PDB entry 7VAK | electron microscopy, 4.70 A resolution (low resolution: residue-level contacts below are approximate; hydrogen-bond / salt-bridge calls are withheld) | chains A and D of the 12 polymer chains in the assembly

Chain A:
Molecule: V-type ATP synthase alpha chain
From: Thermus thermophilus HB8
Notes: EC 7.1.2.2
Reference sequence: Q56403 (VATA_THET8); residue numbers follow UniProt; this construct covers 1-578
Amino-acid sequence (578 residues; each row starts with the number of its first residue):
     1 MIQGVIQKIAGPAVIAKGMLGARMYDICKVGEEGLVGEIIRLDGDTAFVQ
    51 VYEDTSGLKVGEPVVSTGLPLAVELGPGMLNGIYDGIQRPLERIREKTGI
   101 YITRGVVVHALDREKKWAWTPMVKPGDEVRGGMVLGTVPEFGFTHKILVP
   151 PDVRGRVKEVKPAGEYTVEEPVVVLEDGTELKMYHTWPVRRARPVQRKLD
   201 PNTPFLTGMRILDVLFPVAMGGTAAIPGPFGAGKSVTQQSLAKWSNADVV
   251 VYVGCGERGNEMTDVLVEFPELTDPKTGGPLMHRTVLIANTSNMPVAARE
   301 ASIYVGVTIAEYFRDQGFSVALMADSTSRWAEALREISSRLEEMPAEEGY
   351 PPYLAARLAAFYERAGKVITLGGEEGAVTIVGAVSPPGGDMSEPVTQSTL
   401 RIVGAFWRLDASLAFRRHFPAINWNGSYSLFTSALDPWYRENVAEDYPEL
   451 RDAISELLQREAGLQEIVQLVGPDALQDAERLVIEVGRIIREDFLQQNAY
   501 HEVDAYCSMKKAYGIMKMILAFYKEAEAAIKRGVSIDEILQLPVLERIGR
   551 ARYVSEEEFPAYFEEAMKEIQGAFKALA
Differences from the reference sequence: conflict A232 (Ser in Q56403), S235 (Thr in Q56403)

Chain D:
Molecule: V-type ATP synthase beta chain
From: Thermus thermophilus HB8
Reference sequence: Q56404 (VATB_THET8); numbering as in UniProt (aligned over 1-478)
Amino-acid sequence (478 residues; row label = number of the first residue in the row):
     1 MDLLKKEYTGITYISGPLLFVENAKDLAYGAIVDIKDGTGRVRGGQVIEV
    51 SEEYAVIQVFEETTGLDLATTSVSLVEDVARLGVSKEMLGRRFNGIGKPI
   101 DGLPPITPEKRLPITGLPLNPVARRKPEQFIQTGISTIDVMNTLVRGQKL
   151 PIFSGSGLPANEIAAQIARQATVRPDLSGEGEKEEPFAVVFAAMGITQRE
   201 LSYFIQEFERTGALSRSVLFLNKADDPTIERILTPRMALTVAEYLAFEHD
   251 YHVLVILTDMTNYCEALREIGAAREEIPGRRGYPGYMYTDLATIYERAGV
   301 VEGKKGSVTQIPILSMPDDDRTHPIPDLTGYITEGQIQLSRELHRKGIYP
   351 PIDPLPSLSRLMNNGVGKGKTREDHKQVSDQLYSAYANGVDIRKLVAIIG
   401 EDALTENDRRYLQFADAFERFFINQGQQNRSIEESLQIAWALLSMLPQGE
   451 LKRISKDHIGKYYGQKLEEIWGAPQALD
Unresolved in the structure: 1-4, 475-478

Interface between chain A and chain D:
Contacting residue pairs (48; chain A residue first):
  A22(A) - D67(D)
  R23(A) - L66(D)
  M24(A) - I14(D)
  M24(A) - T63(D)
  M24(A) - T64(D)
  M24(A) - L66(D)
  Y25(A) - T63(D)
  Y25(A) - T64(D)
  R41(A) - Y13(D)
  R41(A) - I14(D)
  R41(A) - S15(D)
  L42(A) - Y13(D)
  L42(A) - I14(D)
  D43(A) - T12(D)
  D43(A) - Y13(D)
  G44(A) - T12(D)
  G44(A) - L68(D)
  K198(A) - Q198(D)
  D200(A) - S202(D)
  M344(A) - A272(D)
  M344(A) - E275(D)
  M344(A) - E276(D)
  A346(A) - E269(D)
  E347(A) - R268(D)
  E347(A) - R281(D)
  P352(A) - E269(D)
  E363(A) - Q198(D)
  E363(A) - D225(D)
  Q397(A) - P317(D)
  R401(A) - T261(D)
  R401(A) - N262(D)
  R401(A) - E265(D)
  I402(A) - T197(D)
  G404(A) - R199(D)
  W424(A) - R345(D)
  N425(A) - R345(D)
  Y428(A) - S156(D)
  Y428(A) - G157(D)
  L430(A) - G157(D)
  L430(A) - R199(D)
  S455(A) - R345(D)
  Q459(A) - R345(D)
  Q459(A) - K346(D)
  I467(A) - I398(D)
  L476(A) - A397(D)
  L476(A) - I398(D)
  Q477(A) - I398(D)
  Q477(A) - I399(D)
Also at the interface, not in a pair above, chain A (35 interface residues in all): G21, E343, A359, F431, L464, A475, E480
Also at the interface, not in a pair above, chain D (37 interface residues in all): A224, G282, R341, E342, K394, G400

In short:
35 residues of chain A face 37 of chain D across their interface.
Here chain A is V-type ATP synthase alpha chain and chain D is V-type ATP synthase beta chain, both from
Thermus thermophilus HB8. Entry 7VAK (Nucleotide-free V1EG domain of V/A-ATPase from Thermus thermophilus,
state2) was determined by electron microscopy, deposited together with 7VAI, 7VAJ, 7VAL, 7VAM, 7VAN, 7VAO and
11 further entries.
